7TKH - chains 5 and 6 of the 27 polymer chains in the assembly; structure by electron microscopy, 4.40 A resolution (low resolution: residue-level contacts below are approximate; hydrogen-bond / salt-bridge calls are withheld).

== Chain 5 (and 6) ==
Name: ATP synthase subunit 9
Source organism: Saccharomyces cerevisiae
Notes: chain 6 of this document is another copy of the same molecule, construct and numbering; everything in this record applies to it too
Reference sequence: P61829 (ATP9_YEAST); numbering as in UniProt (aligned over 1-76)
Sequence (76 residues; each row starts with the number of its first residue):
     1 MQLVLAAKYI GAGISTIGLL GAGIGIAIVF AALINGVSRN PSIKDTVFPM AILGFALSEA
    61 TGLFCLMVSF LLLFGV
Unresolved in the structure: 76 (chain 6: 1, 76)
UniProt features mapped onto this chain:
  - site: Glu59 (Reversibly protonated during proton transport)
  - modified residue: Met1 (N-formylmethionine)
  - natural variant: Thr46 (T46L: In strain: DS400/A3 and KL14-4A), Leu53 (L53F: In strain: DS400/A3, DS401 and 1 more), Leu57 (L57V: In oligomycin-resistant mutant and cross-resistance to venturicidin), Cys65 (C65S: In oligomycin-resistant mutant)

== Interface between chain 5 and chain 6 ==
Residue-residue contacts - 9 pairs, chain 5 then chain 6:
  Gly11(5) - Tyr9(6)
  Gly11(5) - Gly13(6)
  Ile14(5) - Gly13(6)
  Ser15(5) - Gly13(6)
  Gly18(5) - Thr16(6)
  Gly18(5) - Leu20(6)
  Gly21(5) - Leu20(6)
  Gly21(5) - Gly23(6)
  Gly21(5) - Ile24(6)
Also at the interface, not in a pair above, chain 5 (7 interface residues in all): Gly25, Asn40
Also at the interface, not in a pair above, chain 6 (8 interface residues in all): Ala27, Ser38

== Summary ==
7 residues of chain 5 and 8 residues of chain 6 are in contact.
Both chains are ATP synthase subunit 9 (Saccharomyces cerevisiae). Entry 7TKH (Yeast ATP synthase State
2catalytic(b) with 10 mM ATP backbone model) was determined by electron microscopy (same publication as 7TJS,
7TJT, 7TJU, 7TJV, 7TJW, 7TJX and 30 further entries).
